Entry 4C89 (X-ray diffraction, 2.05 A resolution); this record covers chains A and C.

Chain A (and C):
Name: Esterase
Source organism: Lactobacillus plantarum
Notes: EC 3.1.1.1; chain C of this document is another copy of the same molecule, construct and numbering; everything in this record applies to it too
UniProt: Q88Y25 (Q88Y25_LACPN); numbering as in UniProt (aligned over 1-337)
Amino-acid sequence (354 residues; row label = number of the first residue in the row; numbers below 1 keep their minus sign (Gly-16 is residue -16)):
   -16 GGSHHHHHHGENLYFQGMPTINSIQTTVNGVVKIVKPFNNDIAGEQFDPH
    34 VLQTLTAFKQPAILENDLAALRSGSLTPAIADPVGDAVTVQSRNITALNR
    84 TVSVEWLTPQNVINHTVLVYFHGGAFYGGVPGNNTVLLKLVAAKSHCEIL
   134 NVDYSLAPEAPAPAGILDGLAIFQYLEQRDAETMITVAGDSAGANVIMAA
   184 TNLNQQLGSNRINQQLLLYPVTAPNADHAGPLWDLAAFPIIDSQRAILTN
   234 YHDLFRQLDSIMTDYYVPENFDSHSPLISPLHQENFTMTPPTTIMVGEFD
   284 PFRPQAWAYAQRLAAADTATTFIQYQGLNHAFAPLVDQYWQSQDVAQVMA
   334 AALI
Disordered / not traced: -16 to -4 (chain C: -16 to -2)
Modified positions: Mse1, Mse167, Mse181, Mse245, Mse271, Mse278, Mse332 (selenomethionine; parent Met)
Differences from the reference sequence: expression tag (-16 to 0)
Residues lining bound ligands:
  - malonate ion (MLI), molecule 1: Mse1, Pro2, Thr3, Ile4, Lys19, Trp323, Asp327, Gln330
  - malonate ion (MLI), molecule 2: Ala220, Arg286, Pro287, Trp290, Phe305, Gln307
What the authors report for this chain:
  - catalytic residues: Ser174, Asp283, His313
  - mutagenesis - D173A, S174A, D283A, H313A: abolished catalytic activity on nitrophenyl acetate
  - catalytic residues: Gly107, Ala108 (from molecular simulation)
  - contacts within the chain: Tyr103-Asp173 (hydrogen bond), Gly106-Asp173 (hydrogen bond), Ser174-His313 (hydrogen bond), Asp173-Tyr202 (water-mediated contact), Gly280-Asp283, Asp283-His313 (hydrogen bond), Asp283-Asn312
  - self-association interface (contacts with another copy of this molecule): Leu81, Leu190, Asn253, Phe254, Leu260 (from molecular simulation)
  - self-association interface (contacts with another copy of this molecule); pairs are residue here / residue on that copy: Gln189-Gln189 (hydrogen bond)
  - mutagenesis - Q189E: decreased stability
  - mutagenesis - Q189E: unchanged catalytic activity on nitrophenyl acetate
  - mutagenesis - D173A: unchanged stability

How chain A and chain C interact:
Pairs across the interface (32; chain A residue first):
  Gln36(A) - Pro2(C)
  Gln36(A) - Thr3(C)  hydrogen bond (backbone-backbone)
  Thr37(A) - Mse1(C)
  Thr37(A) - Pro2(C)
  Thr39(A) - Thr3(C)  hydrogen bond
  Asp50(A) - Ala126(C)
  Asp50(A) - His129(C)  salt bridge
  Leu51(A) - Ala70(C)  hydrophobic
  Ala52(A) - Ala70(C)  hydrophobic
  Ala52(A) - Val71(C)  hydrophobic
  Ala52(A) - Ala126(C)
  Ala53(A) - Ala126(C)
  Arg55(A) - Pro66(C)
  Arg55(A) - Val67(C)  hydrogen bond (side chain-backbone)
  Arg55(A) - Ala70(C)
  Ser56(A) - Lys127(C)
  Gly57(A) - Gln-1(C)
  Ser58(A) - Pro66(C)
  Leu59(A) - Ala64(C)
  Leu59(A) - Pro66(C)  hydrophobic
  Leu59(A) - Val319(C)
  Leu59(A) - Asp320(C)
  Leu59(A) - Gln326(C)  hydrogen bond (backbone-side chain)
  Pro61(A) - Asp320(C)
  Pro61(A) - Tyr322(C)
  Pro61(A) - Trp323(C)
  Pro61(A) - Gln326(C)
  Ala62(A) - His33(C)
  Ala62(A) - Asp320(C)  hydrogen bond (backbone-backbone)
  Ala62(A) - Gln321(C)
  Gln321(A) - Gly0(C)  hydrogen bond (side chain-backbone)
  Gln321(A) - Pro2(C)
Interface residues without a listed pair, chain A (20 interface residues in all): Thr60, Ala64, Val113, Glu142, Leu318
Interface residues without a listed pair, chain C (24 interface residues in all): Asp65, Asp69, Gln93, Leu123

In short:
Chain A and chain C form an interface of 20 and 24 residues respectively; the contacts include 6 hydrogen
bonds and 1 salt bridge. Among the polar pairs are Asp50(A)-His129(C), Thr39(A)-Thr3(C) and Arg55(A)-Val67(C).
The paper reports catalytic residues Ser174(A), Asp283(A) and His313(A) among others; D173A, S174A and D283A
of chain A, among others, abolish catalytic activity on nitrophenyl acetate; 5 substitutions were tested in
all.
Both chains are Esterase (Lactobacillus plantarum). Entry 4C89 (Crystal structure of carboxylesterase LpEst1
from Lactobacillus plantarum: high resolution model) was determined by X-ray diffraction, deposited together
with 4C88.
